PDB entry 6HED | electron microscopy, 6.95 A resolution (low resolution: residue-level contacts below are approximate; hydrogen-bond / salt-bridge calls are withheld) | chains m and n of the 34 polymer chains in the assembly

# Chain m (and n)
Name: Proteasome subunit beta
Organism: Archaeoglobus fulgidus DSM 4304
Notes: EC 3.4.25.1; chain n of this document is another copy of the same molecule, construct and numbering; everything in this record applies to it too
UniProtKB: Q9P996 (PSB_ARCFU); numbering as in UniProt (aligned over 12-213)
Sequence (202 residues; numbered 12 to 213; the number before each row is that of its first residue):
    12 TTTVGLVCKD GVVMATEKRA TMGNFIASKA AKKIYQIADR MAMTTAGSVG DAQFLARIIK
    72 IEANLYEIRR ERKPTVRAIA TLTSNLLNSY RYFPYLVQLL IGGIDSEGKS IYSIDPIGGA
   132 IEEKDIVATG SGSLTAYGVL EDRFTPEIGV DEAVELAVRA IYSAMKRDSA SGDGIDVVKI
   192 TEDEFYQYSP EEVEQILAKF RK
Swiss-Prot annotation at these positions:
  - active site: Thr-12 (Nucleophile)

# How chain m and chain n interact
Pairs across the interface (43; chain m residue first):
  Arg-30(m) / Glu-152(n)
  Asn-35(m) / Leu-145(n)
  Phe-36(m) / Gly-141(n)
  Phe-36(m) / Ser-144(n)
  Ile-37(m) / Leu-145(n)
  Ile-37(m) / Tyr-148(n)
  Ala-38(m) / Tyr-148(n)
  Ser-39(m) / Ser-124(n)
  Ser-39(m) / Glu-134(n)
  Ser-39(m) / Tyr-148(n)
  Lys-40(m) / Asp-136(n)
  Lys-40(m) / Ile-137(n)
  Lys-40(m) / Tyr-148(n)
  Lys-40(m) / Glu-152(n)
  Ala-41(m) / Glu-133(n)
  Ala-41(m) / Glu-134(n)
  Lys-43(m) / Ile-132(n)
  Lys-43(m) / Glu-133(n)
  Lys-43(m) / Lys-135(n)
  Tyr-46(m) / Ile-132(n)
  Gly-61(m) / Ile-128(n)
  Gly-61(m) / Gly-129(n)
  Gly-61(m) / Gly-130(n)
  Asp-62(m) / Arg-102(n)
  Asp-62(m) / Ile-128(n)
  Gln-64(m) / Asp-126(n)
  Gln-64(m) / Gly-130(n)
  Gln-64(m) / Ala-131(n)
  Gln-64(m) / Ile-132(n)
  Phe-65(m) / Ser-95(n)
  Phe-65(m) / Asn-96(n)
  Phe-65(m) / Asn-99(n)
  Phe-65(m) / Gly-129(n)
  Phe-65(m) / Gly-130(n)
  Arg-68(m) / Arg-88(n)
  Arg-68(m) / Thr-92(n)
  Arg-68(m) / Ser-95(n)
  Arg-68(m) / Asn-96(n)
  Arg-68(m) / Gly-130(n)
  Arg-68(m) / Ala-131(n)
  Phe-104(m) / Tyr-103(n)
  Pro-105(m) / Arg-102(n)
  Tyr-106(m) / Arg-102(n)
Other interface residues (no listed pair), chain m (20 interface residues in all): Met-33, Ala-42
Other interface residues (no listed pair), chain n (25 interface residues in all): Thr-140

# Summary
The interface between chain m and chain n involves 20 residues on one side and 25 on the other. Curated
annotation (UniProt) lists active-site residue Thr-12(m) on chain m.
Both chains are Proteasome subunit beta (Archaeoglobus fulgidus DSM 4304). Entry 6HED (PAN-proteasome in state
5) was determined by electron microscopy (same publication as 6HE5, 6HE7, 6HE8, 6HE9, 6HEA and 6HEC).
